PDB entry 8IMX | electron microscopy, 2.85 A resolution | chains S and T of the 7 polymer chains in the assembly

# Chain S
Name: GPI transamidase component PIG-S, GFP-like fluorescent chromoprotein cFP484
Organism: Homo sapiens
UniProtKB: chimeric construct of Q96S52, Q9U6Y3: residues 2-555 from Q96S52 (PIGS_HUMAN) positions 2-555 (same numbers); residues 574-789 from Q9U6Y3 positions 45-260 (UniProt number = residue number - 529)
Amino-acid sequence (816 residues; each row starts with the number of its first residue; numbers below 1 keep their minus sign (Met-1 is residue -1)):
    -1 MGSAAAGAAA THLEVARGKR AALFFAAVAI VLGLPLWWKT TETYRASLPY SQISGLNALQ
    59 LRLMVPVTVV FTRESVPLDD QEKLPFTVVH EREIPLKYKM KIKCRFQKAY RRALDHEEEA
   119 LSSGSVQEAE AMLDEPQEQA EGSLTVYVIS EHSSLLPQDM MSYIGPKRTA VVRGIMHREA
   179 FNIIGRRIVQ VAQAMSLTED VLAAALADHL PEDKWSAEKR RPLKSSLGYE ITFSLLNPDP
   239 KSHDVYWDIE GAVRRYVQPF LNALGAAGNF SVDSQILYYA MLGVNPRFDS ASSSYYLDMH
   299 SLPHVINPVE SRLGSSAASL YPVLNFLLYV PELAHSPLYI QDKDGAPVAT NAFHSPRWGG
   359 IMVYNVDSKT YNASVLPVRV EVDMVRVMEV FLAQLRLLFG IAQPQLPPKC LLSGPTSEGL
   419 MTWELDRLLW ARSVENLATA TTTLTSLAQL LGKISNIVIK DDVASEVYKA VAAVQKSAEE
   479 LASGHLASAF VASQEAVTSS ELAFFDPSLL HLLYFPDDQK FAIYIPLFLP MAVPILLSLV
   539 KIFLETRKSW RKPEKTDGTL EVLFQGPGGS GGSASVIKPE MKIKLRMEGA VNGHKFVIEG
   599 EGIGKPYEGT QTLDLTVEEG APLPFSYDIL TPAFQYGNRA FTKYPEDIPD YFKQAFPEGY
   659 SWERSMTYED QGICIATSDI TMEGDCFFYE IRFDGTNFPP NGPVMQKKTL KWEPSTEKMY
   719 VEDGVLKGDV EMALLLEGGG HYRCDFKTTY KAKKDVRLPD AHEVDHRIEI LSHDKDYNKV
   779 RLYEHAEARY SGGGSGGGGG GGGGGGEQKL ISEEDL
Not modelled in the structure: -1 to 1, 71-80, 114-123, 173-177, 211-215, 545-814
Construct notes: initiating methionine (-1); expression tag (0-1, 790-814); linker (556-573); conflict Glu578 (Asp49 in Q9U6Y3), Arg584 (Lys55 in Q9U6Y3), Ala588 (Asn59 in Q9U6Y3), 42 further conflict positions vs the reference (Q9U6Y3) not listed
Glycans and other covalent adducts: N-acetylglucosamine (NAG) linked to Asn267
Small-molecule neighbours:
  - 80T ([(2R)-1-hexadecanoyloxy-3-[[3-[[(2R)-3-hexadecanoyloxy-2-[(Z)-octadec-9-enoyl]oxy-propoxy]-oxidanyl-phosphoryl]oxy-2-oxidanyl-propoxy]-oxidanyl-phosphoryl]oxy-propan-2-yl] (Z)-octadec-9-enoate): Leu11, Arg15, Arg18, Leu21, Phe22, Ala25, Val26
  - LBN (1-palmitoyl-2-oleoyl-sn-glycero-3-phosphocholine): Ala27, Ile28, Leu30, Gly31, Leu32, Trp35, Trp36, Thr39, Glu40, Asp515, Lys518, Phe519, Tyr522, Ile523, Phe526, Met529, Ala530, Ile533, Leu534
What the authors report for this chain:
  - mutagenesis - R549K: unchanged catalytic activity on PrP
  - mutagenesis - R549K: decreased catalytic activity on CD59
  - mutagenesis - R549E (15%-25%), R549L (15%-25%): decreased catalytic activity

# Chain T
Name: GPI transamidase component PIG-T, GFP-like fluorescent chromoprotein cFP484
Organism: Homo sapiens
UniProtKB: chimeric construct of Q969N2, Q9U6Y3: residues 2-578 from Q969N2 (PIGT_HUMAN) positions 2-578 (same numbers); residues 597-812 from Q9U6Y3 positions 45-260 (UniProt number = residue number - 552)
Amino-acid sequence (831 residues; numbered -1 to 829; the number before each row is that of its first residue; numbers below 1 keep their minus sign (Met-1 is residue -1)):
    -1 MGSAAAMPLA LLVLLLLGPG GWCLAEPPRD SLREELVITP LPSGDVAATF QFRTRWDSEL
    59 QREGVSHYRL FPKALGQLIS KYSLRELHLS FTQGFWRTRY WGPPFLQAPS GAELWVWFQD
   119 TVTDVDKSWK ELSNVLSGIF CASLNFIDST NTVTPTASFK PLGLANDTDH YFLRYAVLPR
   179 EVVCTENLTP WKKLLPCSSK AGLSVLLKAD RLFHTSYHSQ AVHIRPVCRN ARCTSISWEL
   239 RQTLSVVFDA FITGQGKKDW SLFRMFSRTL TEPCPLASES RVYVDITTYN QDNETLEVHP
   299 PPTTTYQDVI LGTRKTYAIY DLLDTAMINN SRNLNIQLKW KRPPENEAPP VPFLHAQRYV
   359 SGYGLQKGEL STLLYNTHPY RAFPVLLLDT VPWYLRLYVH TLTITSKGKE NKPSYIHYQP
   419 AQDRLQPHLL EMLIQLPANS VTKVSIQFER ALLKWTEYTP DPNHGFYVSP SVLSALVPSM
   479 VAAKPVDWEE SPLFNSLFPV SDGSNYFVRL YTEPLLVNLP TPDFSMPYNV ICLTCTVVAV
   539 CYGSFYNLLT RTFHIEEPRT GGLAKRLANL IRRARGVPPL GTLEVLFQGP GGSGGSASVI
   599 KPEMKIKLRM EGAVNGHKFV IEGEGIGKPY EGTQTLDLTV EEGAPLPFSY DILTPAFQYG
   659 NRAFTKYPED IPDYFKQAFP EGYSWERSMT YEDQGICIAT SDITMEGDCF FYEIRFDGTN
   719 FPPNGPVMQK KTLKWEPSTE KMYVEDGVLK GDVEMALLLE GGGHYRCDFK TTYKAKKDVR
   779 LPDAHEVDHR IEILSHDKDY NKVRLYEHAE ARYSGGGSGG GHHHHHHHHH H
Not modelled in the structure: -1 to 24, 555-829
Construct notes: initiating methionine (-1); expression tag (0-1, 813-829); linker (579-596); conflict Glu601 (Asp49 in Q9U6Y3), Arg607 (Lys55 in Q9U6Y3), Ala611 (Asn59 in Q9U6Y3), 42 further conflict positions vs the reference (Q9U6Y3) not listed
Cystine bridges: Cys195-Cys272, Cys226-Cys231
Glycans and other covalent adducts: N-acetylglucosamine (NAG) linked to Asn327
Small-molecule neighbours: 05E / 80Y / 81Q / 2-amino-2-deoxy-alpha-D-glucopyranose: Pro458, Pro460, Asp521, Phe522, Ser523, Met524, Asn527, Leu531
What the authors report for this chain:
  - mutagenesis - C530W, C530Y, A537F, A537W, G541W, S542V, N545D: decreased catalytic activity on CD59
  - mutagenesis - C530W, C530Y, A537F, A537L, A537W, N545D: decreased catalytic activity on PrP
  - mutagenesis - A537L: unchanged catalytic activity on CD59
  - mutagenesis - N545A: unchanged catalytic activity
  - mutagenesis - G541W, S542V: unchanged catalytic activity on PrP

# Chain S / chain T interface
Contacting residue pairs - 51 pairs, chain S then chain T:
  Glu12(S) - Thr550(T)
  Gly16(S) - Leu547(T)
  Gly16(S) - Thr548(T)
  Ala19(S) - Leu547(T)
  Ala20(S) - Tyr544(T)
  Ala20(S) - Thr548(T)
  Phe23(S) - Tyr540(T)  hydrophobic
  Phe23(S) - Tyr544(T)  hydrophobic
  Phe23(S) - Leu547(T)  hydrophobic
  Thr230(S) - Lys71(T)
  Pro238(S) - Pro273(T)  hydrophobic
  Lys239(S) - Pro273(T)
  Ile247(S) - His65(T)
  Glu248(S) - His65(T)
  Val251(S) - His65(T)
  Val270(S) - Ser64(T)
  Asp271(S) - Ser64(T)
  Asp271(S) - Lys71(T)  salt bridge
  Ser272(S) - Ser64(T)  hydrogen bond (backbone-backbone)
  Ser272(S) - His65(T)  hydrogen bond
  Ser272(S) - Tyr66(T)  hydrogen bond (backbone-backbone)
  Ser272(S) - Lys71(T)
  Gln273(S) - Tyr66(T)
  Gln273(S) - Lys71(T)  hydrogen bond
  Ile274(S) - Tyr66(T)  hydrogen bond (backbone-backbone)
  Tyr276(S) - Arg67(T)  hydrogen bond
  Tyr276(S) - Pro194(T)
  Tyr276(S) - Leu274(T)  hydrophobic
  Tyr277(S) - Cys195(T)
  Tyr277(S) - Lys198(T)
  Tyr277(S) - Ala199(T)
  Tyr277(S) - Pro273(T)
  Ser309(S) - Lys191(T)  hydrogen bond (backbone-side chain)
  Arg310(S) - Lys191(T)
  Arg310(S) - Ser196(T)
  Ala316(S) - Gln75(T)
  Ala316(S) - Lys79(T)
  Phe513(S) - Tyr526(T)
  Gln517(S) - Tyr526(T)
  Ala520(S) - Tyr526(T)  hydrophobic
  Ala520(S) - Ile529(T)
  Ile521(S) - Tyr526(T)  hydrophobic
  Ile521(S) - Ile529(T)  hydrophobic
  Pro524(S) - Cys530(T)  hydrophobic
  Pro524(S) - Cys533(T)
  Leu525(S) - Cys533(T)  hydrophobic
  Pro528(S) - Ala537(T)  hydrophobic
  Met529(S) - Tyr540(T)
  Pro532(S) - Tyr544(T)  hydrophobic
  Ile533(S) - Tyr540(T)
  Ser536(S) - Tyr544(T)
Interface residues without a listed pair, chain S (34 interface residues in all): Val13, Ala315
Interface residues without a listed pair, chain T (30 interface residues in all): Tyr80, Val133, Ile137, Thr534, Val536

# Overview
34 residues of chain S face 30 of chain T across their interface, with 7 hydrogen bonds and 1 salt bridge.
Polar contacts include Asp271(S)-Lys71(T), Ser272(S)-His65(T) and Gln273(S)-Lys71(T). The paper reports that
C530W, C530Y and A537F of chain T, among others, reduce catalytic activity on CD59; C530W, C530Y and A537F of
chain T, among others, reduce catalytic activity on PrP; 12 substitutions were tested in all.
Chain S is GPI transamidase component PIG-S, GFP-like fluorescent chromoprotein cFP484 and chain T is GPI
transamidase component PIG-T, GFP-like fluorescent chromoprotein cFP484, both from Homo sapiens; the
structure, Cryo-EM structure of GPI-T with a chimeric GPI-anchored protein, was determined by electron
microscopy (same publication as 8IMY).
